6H7Y - chain A; structure by X-ray diffraction, 1.81 A resolution.

Chain A:
Molecule: Glutamate carboxypeptidase 2
Organism: Homo sapiens
Notes: EC 3.4.17.21
UniProt: Q04609 (FOLH1_HUMAN); numbering as in UniProt (aligned over 44-750)
Amino-acid sequence (707 residues; each row starts with the number of its first residue):
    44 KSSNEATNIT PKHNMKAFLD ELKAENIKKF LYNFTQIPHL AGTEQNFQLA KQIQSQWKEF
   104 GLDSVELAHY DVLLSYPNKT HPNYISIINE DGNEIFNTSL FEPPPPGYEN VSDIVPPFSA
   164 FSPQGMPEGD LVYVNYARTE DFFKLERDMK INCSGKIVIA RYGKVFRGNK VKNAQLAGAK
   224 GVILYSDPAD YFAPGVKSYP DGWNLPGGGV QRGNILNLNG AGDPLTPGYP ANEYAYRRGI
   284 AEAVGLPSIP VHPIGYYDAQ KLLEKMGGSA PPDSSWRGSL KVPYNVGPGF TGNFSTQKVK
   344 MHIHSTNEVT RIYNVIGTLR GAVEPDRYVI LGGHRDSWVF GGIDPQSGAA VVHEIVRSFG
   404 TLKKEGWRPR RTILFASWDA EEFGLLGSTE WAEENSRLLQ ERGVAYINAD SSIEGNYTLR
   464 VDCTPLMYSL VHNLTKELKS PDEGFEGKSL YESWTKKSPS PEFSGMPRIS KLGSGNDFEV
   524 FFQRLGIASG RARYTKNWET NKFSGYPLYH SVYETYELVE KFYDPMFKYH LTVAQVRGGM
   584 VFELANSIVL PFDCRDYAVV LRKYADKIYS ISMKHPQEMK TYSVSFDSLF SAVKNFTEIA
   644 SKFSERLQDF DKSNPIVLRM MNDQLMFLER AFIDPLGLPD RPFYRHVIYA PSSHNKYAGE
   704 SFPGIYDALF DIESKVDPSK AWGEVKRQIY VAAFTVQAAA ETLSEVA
Not modelled in the structure: 44-54
Covalent attachments: N-acetylglucosamine (NAG) linked to N76, N121, N140, N195, N459; glycan linked to N476, N638
Bound ions: Ca2+: T269, Y272, E433, E436; Zn2+ site 1: H377, D387, D453; Zn2+ site 2: D387, E425, H553 (together with FVZ)
Ligand contacts:
  - FVZ ((2S)-2-[[(2S)-6-[(4-fluorophenyl)amino]-1-oxidanyl-1,6-bis(oxidanylidene)hexan-2-yl]carbamoylamino]pentanedioic acid): K207, V208, F209, R210, N257, D387, E424, E425, G427, L428, D453, S454, G518, N519, R534, R536, W541, F546, S547, G548, Y552, H553, K699, Y700
  - tris(hydroxyethyl)aminomethane (TAM), molecule 1: T269, P270, Y272, R281, L679, F686, R730
  - tris(hydroxyethyl)aminomethane (TAM), molecule 2: S501, R511, S513, W541
Swiss-Prot annotation at these positions:
  - active site: E424 (Nucleophile), S628 (Charge relay system), D666 (Charge relay system), H689 (Charge relay system)
  - binding site (substrate): R210, N257, E424, S517, G518, N519, R534 to R536, Y552, H553, K699, Y700
  - binding site (Ca(2+)): T269, Y272, E433, E436
  - binding site (Zn(2+)): H377, D387, E425, D453, H553
  - glycosylation (N-linked (GlcNAc...) asparagine): N51, N76, N121, N140, N153, N195, N336, N459, N476, N638
What the authors report for this chain:
  - binding site for FVZ: K207, V208, W541, F546, S547, G548, Y700

Summary:
Chain A binds tris(hydroxyethyl)aminomethane and compound FVZ. Covalently linked N-acetylglucosamine: at N76,
N121, N140, N195, N459 and N476 and 1 more. Curated annotation (UniProt) lists 4 active-site residues, 13
substrate-binding residues, 4 Ca2+-binding residues and 5 Zn2+-binding residues. From the paper: a binding
site for FVZ at K207, V208 and W541 among others.
Chain A is Glutamate carboxypeptidase 2 (Homo sapiens); the structure, X-ray structure of human glutamate
carboxypeptidase II (GCPII) in complex with a inhibitor RNA 1-79-1, was determined by X-ray diffraction
together with 6H7Z, 6HKJ, 6HKZ and 5OF0 from the same study.
